PDB entry 7F6G | electron microscopy, 2.90 A resolution | chains A and B of the 5 polymer chains in the assembly

Chain A:
Name: Angiotensin receptor AT1R
From: Homo sapiens
Notes: engineered mutation(s): F77A, N295A
Sequence (725 residues; numbered -390 to 334; the number before each row is that of its first residue; numbers below 1 keep their minus sign (Met-390 is residue -390)):
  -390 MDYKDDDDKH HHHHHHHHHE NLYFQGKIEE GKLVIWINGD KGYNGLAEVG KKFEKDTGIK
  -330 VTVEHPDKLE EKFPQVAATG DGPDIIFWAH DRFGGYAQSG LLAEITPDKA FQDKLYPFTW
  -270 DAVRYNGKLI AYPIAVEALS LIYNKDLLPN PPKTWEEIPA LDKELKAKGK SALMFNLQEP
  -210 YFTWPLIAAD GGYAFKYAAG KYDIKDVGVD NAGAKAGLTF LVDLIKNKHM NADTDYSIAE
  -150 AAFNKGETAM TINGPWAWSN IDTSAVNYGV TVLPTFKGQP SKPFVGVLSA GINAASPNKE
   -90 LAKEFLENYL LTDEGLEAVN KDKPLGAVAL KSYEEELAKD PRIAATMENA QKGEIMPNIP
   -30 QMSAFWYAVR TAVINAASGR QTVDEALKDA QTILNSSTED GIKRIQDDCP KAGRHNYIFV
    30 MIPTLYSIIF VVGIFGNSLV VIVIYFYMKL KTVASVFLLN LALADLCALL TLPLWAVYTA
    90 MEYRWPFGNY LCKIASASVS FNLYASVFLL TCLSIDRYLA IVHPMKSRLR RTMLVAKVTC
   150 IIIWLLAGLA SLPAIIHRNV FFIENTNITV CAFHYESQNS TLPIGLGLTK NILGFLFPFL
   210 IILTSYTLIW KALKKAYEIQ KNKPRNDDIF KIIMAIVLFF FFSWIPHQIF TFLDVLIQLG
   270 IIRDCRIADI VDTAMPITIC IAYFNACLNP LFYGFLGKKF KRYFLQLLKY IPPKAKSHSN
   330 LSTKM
Disordered / not traced: -390 to 10, 321-334
Disulfide bonds: Cys18-Cys274, Cys101-Cys180
Glycans and other covalent adducts: N-acetylglucosamine (NAG) linked to Asn176

Chain B:
Name: Guanine nucleotide-binding protein G(q) subunit alpha
From: Homo sapiens
Notes: engineered mutation(s): R183Q, Q209L
UniProt: P50148 (GNAQ_HUMAN); residue numbers follow UniProt; this construct covers 2-359
Sequence (369 residues; each row starts with the number of its first residue; numbers below 1 keep their minus sign (Met-9 is residue -9)):
    -9 MHHHHHHHHH HTLESIMACC LSEEAKEARR INDEIERQLR RDKRDARREL KLLLLGTGES
    51 GKSTFIKQMR IIHGSGYSDE DKRGFTKLVY QNIFTAMQAM IRAMDTLKIP YKYEHNKAHA
   111 QLVREVDVEK VSAFENPYVD AIKSLWNDPG IQECYDRRRE YQLSDSTKYY LNDLDRVADP
   171 AYLPTQQDVL RVQVPTTGII EYPFDLQSVI FRMVDVGGLR SERRKWIHCF ENVTSIMFLV
   231 ALSEYDQVLV ESDNENRMEE SKALFRTIIT YPWFQNSSVI LFLNKKDLLE EKIMYSHLVD
   291 YFPEYDGPQR DAQAAREFIL KMFVDLNPDS DKIIYSHFTC ATDTENIRFV FAAVKDTILQ
   351 LNLKEYNLV
Disordered / not traced: -9 to 10
Sequence notes: initiating methionine (-9); expression tag (-8 to 1); conflict Gln183 (Arg in P50148), Leu209 (Gln in P50148)

Chain A / chain B interface:
Pairs across the interface (33):
  Met57(A) - Asn357(B)
  Ala63(A) - Glu355(B)
  Ala63(A) - Tyr356(B)  hydrophobic
  Asp125(A) - Tyr356(B)  hydrogen bond
  Arg126(A) - Tyr356(B)  hydrogen bond (side chain-backbone)
  Arg126(A) - Leu358(B)
  Ala129(A) - Asn352(B)  hydrogen bond (backbone-side chain)
  Ala129(A) - Tyr356(B)
  Ile130(A) - Leu349(B)
  Ile130(A) - Leu353(B)  hydrophobic
  Ile130(A) - Leu358(B)  hydrophobic
  Pro133(A) - Ile348(B)
  Met134(A) - Phe341(B)  hydrophobic
  Met134(A) - Lys345(B)
  Met134(A) - Ile348(B)  hydrophobic
  Arg137(A) - Arg37(B)  hydrogen bond (side chain-backbone)
  Arg137(A) - Glu39(B)  hydrogen bond (side chain-backbone)
  Arg137(A) - Leu40(B)
  Arg137(A) - Val199(B)
  Leu138(A) - Arg37(B)
  Arg140(A) - Glu355(B)  salt bridge
  Arg140(A) - Tyr356(B)  hydrogen bond
  Thr141(A) - Arg37(B)
  Gln229(A) - Tyr325(B)
  Gln229(A) - Asp346(B)
  Ile238(A) - Leu358(B)  hydrophobic
  Ile241(A) - Leu358(B)
  Gly303(A) - Asn357(B)
  Gly306(A) - Asn357(B)
  Lys307(A) - Val359(B)
  Lys308(A) - Lys354(B)
  Lys308(A) - Asn357(B)
  Phe309(A) - Asn357(B)
Also at the interface, not in a pair above, chain A (27 interface residues in all): Thr61, Leu67, Leu222, Tyr226, Lys232, Tyr302, Leu305
Also at the interface, not in a pair above, chain B (25 interface residues in all): Arg38, Ser198, Asp321, Ile323, Ala342, Val344, Gln350

In short:
Chain A and chain B form an interface of 27 and 25 residues respectively, with 6 hydrogen bonds and 1 salt
bridge. Among the polar pairs are Arg140(A)-Glu355(B), Asp125(A)-Tyr356(B) and Arg126(A)-Tyr356(B).
N-acetylglucosamine is covalently linked to Asn176(A).
Chain A is Angiotensin receptor AT1R and chain B is Guanine nucleotide-binding protein G(q) subunit alpha,
both from Homo sapiens; the structure, Cryo-EM structure of human angiotensin receptor AT1R in complex Gq
proteins and Sar1-AngII, was determined by electron microscopy.
